6MDD - chain A; structure by X-ray diffraction, 2.05 A resolution.

== Chain A ==
Name: Tyrosine-protein phosphatase non-receptor type 11
Organism: Homo sapiens
Notes: EC 3.1.3.48
UniProtKB: Q06124 (PTN11_HUMAN), isoform Q06124-2; residues 1-525 here = UniProt positions 1-525
Amino-acid sequence (526 residues; each row starts with the number of its first residue; numbering starts at 0):
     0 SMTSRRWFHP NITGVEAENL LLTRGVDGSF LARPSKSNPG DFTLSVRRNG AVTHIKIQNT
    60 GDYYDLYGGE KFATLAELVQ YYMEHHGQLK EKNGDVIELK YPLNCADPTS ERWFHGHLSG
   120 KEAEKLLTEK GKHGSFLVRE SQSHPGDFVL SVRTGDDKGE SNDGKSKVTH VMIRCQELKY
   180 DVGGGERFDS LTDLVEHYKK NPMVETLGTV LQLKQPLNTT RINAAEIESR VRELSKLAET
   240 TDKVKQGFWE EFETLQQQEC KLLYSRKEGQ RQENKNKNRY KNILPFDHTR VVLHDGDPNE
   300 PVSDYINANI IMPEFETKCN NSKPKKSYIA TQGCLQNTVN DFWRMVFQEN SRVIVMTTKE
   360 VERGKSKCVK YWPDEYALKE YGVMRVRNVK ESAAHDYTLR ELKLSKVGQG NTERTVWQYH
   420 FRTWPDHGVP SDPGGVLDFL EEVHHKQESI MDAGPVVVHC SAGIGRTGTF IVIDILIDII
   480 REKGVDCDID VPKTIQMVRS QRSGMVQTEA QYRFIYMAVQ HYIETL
Unresolved in the structure: 0-2, 85-92, 156-164, 236-245, 295-301, 313-324
Sequence notes: expression tag (0)
Curated features (UniProtKB/Swiss-Prot):
  - active site: C459 (Phosphocysteine intermediate)
  - binding site (substrate): D425, C459 to R465, Q506
  - modified residue: T2 (N-acetylthreonine), Y62 (Phosphotyrosine), Y66 (Phosphotyrosine)
  - natural variant: T2 (T2I: In NS1), T42 (T42A: In NS1), N58 (N58K: In NS1), T59 (T59A: In NS1), G60 (G60A: In NS1; G60V: In myelodysplastic syndrome), D61 (D61G: In NS1; D61N: In NS1; D61V: In JMML; D61Y: In JMML), Y62 (Y62D: In NS1), Y63 (Y63C: In NS1), E69 (E69K: In JMML; E69Q: In NS1), F71 (F71K: In acute myeloid leukemia; F71L: In NS1), A72 (A72G: In NS1; A72S: In NS1; A72T: In JMML; A72V: In JMML), T73 (T73I: In NS1), 25 further natural variant entries in UniProt
  - mutagenesis: C459 (C459S: Abolishes phosphatase activity. Enhances interaction with NEDD9)
Residues lining bound ligands: JE7 (5-[(2,3-dichlorophenyl)sulfanyl]-3H-imidazo[4,5-b]pyridin-2-amine): R111, N217, T218, T219, E250, T253, L254, Q257, D489, P491, K492, Q495

== In short ==
Ligands of chain A: compound JE7. UniProt lists active-site residue C459, 9 substrate-binding residues and one
mutagenesis site.
Chain A is Tyrosine-protein phosphatase non-receptor type 11 (Homo sapiens); the structure, Non-receptor
Protein Tyrosine Phosphatase SHP2 in Complex with Allosteric Inhibitor Imidazo-pyridine 24, was determined by
X-ray diffraction together with 6MD9, 6MDA and 6MDC from the same study.
